7NYX - chains C and D of the 14 polymer chains in the assembly; structure by electron microscopy, 4.60 A resolution (low resolution: residue-level contacts below are approximate; hydrogen-bond / salt-bridge calls are withheld).

Chain C (and D):
Protein: Chromosome partition protein MukF
Organism: Photorhabdus thracensis
Notes: chain D of this document is another copy of the same molecule, construct and numbering; everything in this record applies to it too
UniProtKB: A0A0F7LMQ4 (A0A0F7LMQ4_9GAMM); residues 1-440 here = UniProt positions 1-440
Chain sequence (440 residues; numbered 1 to 440; the number before each row is that of its first residue):
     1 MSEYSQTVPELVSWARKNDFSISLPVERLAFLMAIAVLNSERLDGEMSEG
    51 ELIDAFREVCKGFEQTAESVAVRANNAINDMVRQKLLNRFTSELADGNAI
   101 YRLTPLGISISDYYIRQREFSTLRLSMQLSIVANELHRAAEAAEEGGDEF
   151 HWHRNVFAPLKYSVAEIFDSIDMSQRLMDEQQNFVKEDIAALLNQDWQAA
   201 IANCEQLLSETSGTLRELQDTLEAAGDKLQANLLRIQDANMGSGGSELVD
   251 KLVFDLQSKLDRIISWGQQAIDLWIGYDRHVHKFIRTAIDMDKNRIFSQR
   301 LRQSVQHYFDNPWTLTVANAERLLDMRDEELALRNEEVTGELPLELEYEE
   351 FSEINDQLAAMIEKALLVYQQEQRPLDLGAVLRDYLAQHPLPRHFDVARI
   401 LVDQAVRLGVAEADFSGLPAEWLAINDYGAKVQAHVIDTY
Not modelled in the structure: 1-9, 23-118 (chain D: 1-21, 116-440)

Interface between chain C and chain D:
Residue-residue contacts (42):
  Leu11(C) with Val37(D)
  Val12(C) with Glu58(D); Val59(D); Gly62(D)
  Ala15(C) with Ala30(D)
  Arg16(C) with Gly62(D); Phe63(D); Glu64(D)
  Phe20(C) with Val26(D); Leu29(D); Tyr114(D)
  Ser21(C) with Leu24(D); Pro25(D); Val26(D)
  Ile22(C) with Ser23(D); Leu24(D); Pro25(D)
  Met173(C) with Pro105(D)
  Arg176(C) with Asn39(D); Arg102(D); Leu103(D); Pro105(D); Ile108(D)
  Asp179(C) with Arg102(D)
  Glu180(C) with Asn88(D); Thr104(D); Pro105(D)
  Gln182(C) with Phe90(D)
  Asn183(C) with Asn88(D); Phe90(D)
  Arg262(C) with Asn39(D); Ser40(D); Arg42(D); Leu43(D); Asp44(D); Gly45(D)
  Ser265(C) with Asp44(D)
  Trp266(C) with Phe90(D); Arg102(D)
  Gln269(C) with Glu46(D); Ile100(D)
  Leu273(C) with Ser92(D)
Also at the interface, not in a pair above, chain C (21 interface residues in all): Gln175, Leu177, Ser258
Also at the interface, not in a pair above, chain D (31 interface residues in all): Ile22, Arg89

Overview:
Chain C and chain D form an interface of 21 and 31 residues respectively.
Both chains are Chromosome partition protein MukF (Photorhabdus thracensis). Entry 7NYX (Cryo-EM structure of
the MukBEF-MatP-DNA monomer (closed conformation)) was determined by electron microscopy (same publication as
7NYW, 7NYY, 7NYZ, 7NZ0, 7NZ2, 7NZ3 and 7NZ4).
